Entry 8ZRK (electron microscopy, 2.82 A resolution); this record covers chains A and R of the 5 polymer chains in the assembly.

== Chain A ==
Protein: Guanine nucleotide-binding protein G(s) subunit alpha isoforms short
Source organism: Homo sapiens
Reference sequence: P63092 (GNAS2_HUMAN); numbering as in UniProt (aligned over 1-394)
Amino-acid sequence (394 residues; numbered 1 to 394; the number before each row is that of its first residue):
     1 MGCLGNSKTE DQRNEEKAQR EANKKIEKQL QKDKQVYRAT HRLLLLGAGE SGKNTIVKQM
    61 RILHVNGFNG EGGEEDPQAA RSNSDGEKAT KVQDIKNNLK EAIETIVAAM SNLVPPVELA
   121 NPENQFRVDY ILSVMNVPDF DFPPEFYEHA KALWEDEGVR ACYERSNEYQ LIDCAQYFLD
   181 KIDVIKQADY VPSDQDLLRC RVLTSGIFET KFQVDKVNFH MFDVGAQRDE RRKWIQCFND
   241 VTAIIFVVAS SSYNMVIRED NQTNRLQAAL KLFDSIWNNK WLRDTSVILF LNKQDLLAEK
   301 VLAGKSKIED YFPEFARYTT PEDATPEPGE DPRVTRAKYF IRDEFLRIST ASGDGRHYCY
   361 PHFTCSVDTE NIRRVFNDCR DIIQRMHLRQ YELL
Not modelled in the structure: 1-8, 63-203, 255-262
Construct notes: conflict Asn54 (Ser in P63092), Ala226 (Gly in P63092), Ala268 (Glu in P63092), Lys271 (Asn in P63092), Asp274 (Lys in P63092), Lys280 (Arg in P63092), Asp284 (Thr in P63092), Thr285 (Ile in P63092), Ser366 (Ala in P63092)

== Chain R ==
Protein: Glucose-dependent insulinotropic receptor
Source organism: Homo sapiens
Reference sequence: Q8TDV5 (GP119_HUMAN); residue numbers follow UniProt; this construct covers 1-335
Amino-acid sequence (369 residues; row label = number of the first residue in the row; numbers below 1 keep their minus sign (Met-33 is residue -33)):
   -33 MKTIIALSYI FCLVFADYKD DDDKLEVLFQ GPGSMESSFS FGVILAVLAS LIIATNTLVA
    27 VAVLLLIHKN DGVSLCFTLN LAVADTLIGV AISGLLTDQL SSPSRPTQKT LCSLRMAFVT
    87 SSAAASVLTV MLITFDRYLA IKQPFRYLKI MSGFVAGACI AGLWLVSYLI GFLPLGIPMF
   147 QQTAYKGQCS FFAVFHPHFV LTLSCVGFFP AMLLFVFFYC DMLKIASMHS QQIRKMEHAG
   207 AMAGGYRSPR TPSDFKALRT VSVLIGSFAL SWTPFLITGI VQVACQECHL YLVLERYLWL
   267 LGVGNSLLNP LIYAYWQKEV RLQLYHMALG VKKVLTSFLL FLSARNCGPE RPRESSCHIV
   327 TISSSEFDG
Not modelled in the structure: -33 to 5, 66-73, 211-218, 294-335
Construct notes: initiating methionine (-33); expression tag (-32 to 0)

== How chain A and chain R interact ==
Residue-residue contacts (40):
  Gln35(A) with Ser118(R)
  His41(A) with Phe111(R); Leu114(R)
  Lys216(A) with Lys115(R), hydrogen bond (backbone-side chain)
  Val217(A) with Phe111(R), hydrophobic
  Glu322(A) with His204(R), salt bridge
  Arg342(A) with Ala205(R)
  Asp343(A) with Ala209(R)
  Leu346(A) with Met202(R), hydrophobic
  Arg347(A) with Ala209(R); Gly210(R)
  Thr350(A) with Met202(R); Gly206(R)
  Tyr358(A) with Ile199(R)
  Phe376(A) with Phe111(R), hydrophobic
  Arg380(A) with Pro110(R); Phe111(R)
  Ile383(A) with Pro110(R), hydrophobic; Phe111(R), hydrophobic
  Gln384(A) with Ile107(R), hydrogen bond (side chain-backbone); Ile191(R); His195(R)
  Arg385(A) with His195(R); Gln198(R); Ile199(R)
  His387(A) with Ala106(R); Ile107(R)
  Leu388(A) with Ile107(R); His195(R)
  Tyr391(A) with Arg103(R); Ala106(R); Ile107(R), hydrophobic
  Glu392(A) with Lys222(R), salt bridge; Thr226(R), hydrogen bond (backbone-side chain); Trp282(R)
  Leu393(A) with Met188(R); Lys222(R); Ala223(R); Thr226(R)
  Leu394(A) with Lys222(R)
Interface residues without a listed pair, chain A (28 interface residues in all): Arg38, Ala39, Asp323, Pro361, Cys379, Asp381
Interface residues without a listed pair, chain R (30 interface residues in all): Asp37, Met117, Ala192, Met194, Lys201, Glu203, Val227

== Summary ==
28 residues of chain A face 30 of chain R across their interface, with 3 hydrogen bonds and 2 salt bridges.
Polar contacts include Glu322(A)-His204(R), Glu392(A)-Lys222(R) and Lys216(A)-Lys115(R).
Chain A is Guanine nucleotide-binding protein G(s) subunit alpha isoforms short and chain R is
Glucose-dependent insulinotropic receptor, both from Homo sapiens; the structure, Cryo-EM structure of
GPR119-Gs Complex with small molecule agonist GSK-1292263, was determined by electron microscopy.
